PDB entry 4PPX | X-ray diffraction, 2.08 A resolution | chains A and P of the 4 polymer chains in the assembly

Chain A:
Name: DNA polymerase beta
From: Homo sapiens
Notes: EC 2.7.7.7, 4.2.99.-
UniProt: P06746 (DPOLB_HUMAN); residues 1-335 here = UniProt positions 1-335
Amino-acid sequence (335 residues; each row starts with the number of its first residue):
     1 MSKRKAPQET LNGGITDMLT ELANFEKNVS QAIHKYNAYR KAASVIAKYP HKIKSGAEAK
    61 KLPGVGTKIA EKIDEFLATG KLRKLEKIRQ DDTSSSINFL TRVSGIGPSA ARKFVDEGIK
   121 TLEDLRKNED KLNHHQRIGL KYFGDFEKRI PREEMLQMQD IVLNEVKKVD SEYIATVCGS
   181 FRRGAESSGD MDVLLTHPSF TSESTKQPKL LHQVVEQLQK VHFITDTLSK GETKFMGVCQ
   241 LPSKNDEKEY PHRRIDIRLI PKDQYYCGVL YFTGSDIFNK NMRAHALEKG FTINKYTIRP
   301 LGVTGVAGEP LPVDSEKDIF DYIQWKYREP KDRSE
Not modelled in the structure: 1-8, 205-208, 245-248, 302-306
Sequence notes: engineered mutation Lys-295 (Glu in P06746)
Bound ions: Na+ site 1: Lys-60, Leu-62, Val-65 (shared with 1 residue of chain D); Na+ site 2: Thr-101, Val-103, Ile-106 (shared with DG9(P) of chain P)
Swiss-Prot annotation at these positions:
  - region: Arg-183 to Asp-192 (DNA-binding)
  - active site: Lys-72 (Nucleophile)
  - binding site (K(+)): Lys-60, Leu-62, Val-65, Thr-101, Val-103, Ile-106
  - binding site (Na(+)): Lys-60, Leu-62, Val-65, Thr-101, Val-103, Ile-106
  - binding site (dATP): Arg-149, Ser-180, Arg-183, Gly-189, Asp-190
  - binding site (dCTP): Arg-149, Ser-180, Arg-183, Gly-189, Asp-190
  - binding site (dGTP): Arg-149, Ser-180, Arg-183, Gly-189, Asp-190, Asp-192
  - binding site (dTTP): Arg-149, Ser-180, Arg-183, Gly-189, Asp-190
  - binding site (Mg(2+)): Asp-190, Asp-192, Asp-256
  - modified residue: Lys-72 (N6-acetyllysine), Arg-83 (Omega-N-methylarginine), Arg-152 (Omega-N-methylarginine)
  - cross-link (Glycyl lysine isopeptide (Lys-Gly)): Lys-41 (interchain with G-Cter in ubiquitin), Lys-61 (interchain with G-Cter in ubiquitin), Lys-81 (interchain with G-Cter in ubiquitin)
  - natural variant: Leu-22 (L22P: Found in a gastric cancer sample; uncertain significance), Tyr-39 (Y39C: Found in a gastric cancer sample; uncertain significance), Gly-118 (G118V: Decreased DNA-directed DNA polymerase activity), Arg-137 (R137Q: Decreased function in base-excision repair), Arg-149 (R149I: Decreased DNA-directed DNA polymerase activity), Asp-160 (D160N: Found in a gastric cancer sample; uncertain significance), Cys-239 (C239R: Found in a gastric cancer sample; uncertain significance), Lys-289 (K289M: Found in a colon cancer sample; uncertain significance), Asn-294 (N294D: Found in a gastric cancer sample; uncertain significance), Lys-295 (E295K: Found in a gastric cancer sample; uncertain significance; this construct carries the variant)
  - mutagenesis: Phe-25 (F25W: No effect on 5'-dRP lyase activity. Decreased ssDNA binding), His-34 (H34G: Decreased 5'-dRP lyase activity. Decreased ssDNA binding), Lys-35 (K35A: Decreased 5'-dRP lyase activity. Decreased ssDNA binding. Loss of 5'-dRP lyase activity; when associated with A-68 and A-72. Decreased ssDNA binding; when associated with A-68 and A-72 ...), Tyr-39 (Y39F: No effect on 5'-dRP lyase activity; Y39Q: Abolishes DNA polymerase and 5'-dRP lyase activity), Lys-41 (K41R: Abolishes ubiquitination; when associated with R-61 and R-81), Lys-60 (K60A: Decreased 5'-dRP lyase activity. Decreased ssDNA binding), Lys-61 (K61R: Abolishes ubiquitination; when associated with R-41 and R-81), Lys-68 (K68A: No effect on 5'-dRP lyase activity. Decreased ssDNA binding. Loss of 5'-dRP lyase activity; when associated with A-35 and A-72. Decreased ssDNA binding; when associated with A-35 and A-72 ...), Glu-71 (E71Q: No effect on 5'-dRP lyase activity. No effect on structure shown by circular dichroism. No effect on ssDNA binding), Lys-72 (K72A: Severely reduced 5'-dRP lyase activity. Does not affect ssDNA binding. Loss of 5'-dRP lyase activity; when associated with A-35 and A-68. Decreased ssDNA binding ...), Glu-75 (E75A: Slightly decreased 5'-dRP lyase activity. Decreased ssDNA binding. No effect on structure shown by circular dichroism), Lys-81 (K81R: Abolishes ubiquitination; when associated with R-41 and R-61), 5 further mutagenesis entries in UniProt
From the paper describing this entry:
  - mutagenesis - E295K: unchanged binding to DNA (proposed by the authors, not directly observed)
  - binding site for the 16-nt DNA strand: Tyr-271

Chain P:
Molecule: 10-nt DNA strand
Sequence (10 nucleotides; row label = number of the first residue in the row):
     1 GCTGATGCGC
Bound ions: Na+: DG9 (shared with Thr-101(A), Val-103(A), Ile-106(A) of chain A)

Chain A / chain P interface:
Contacting residue pairs - 15 pairs, chain A then chain P:
  Val-103(A) / DG9(P)  phosphate contact
  Ser-104(A) / DG9(P)  phosphate contact
  Gly-105(A) / DC8(P)  phosphate contact
  Gly-105(A) / DG9(P)  hydrogen bond to the phosphate
  Ile-106(A) / DG9(P)  hydrogen bond to the phosphate
  Gly-107(A) / DC8(P)  hydrogen bond to the phosphate
  Gly-107(A) / DG9(P)  phosphate contact
  Pro-108(A) / DC8(P)  phosphate contact
  Ser-109(A) / DG7(P)  phosphate contact
  Ser-109(A) / DC8(P)  hydrogen bond to the phosphate
  Ala-110(A) / DC8(P)  hydrogen bond to the phosphate
  His-135(A) / DG9(P)  sugar contact
  Arg-254(A) / DC10(P)  salt bridge to the phosphate
  Asp-256(A) / DC10(P)  sugar contact
  Arg-258(A) / DC10(P)  phosphate contact
Interface residues without a listed pair, chain A (14 interface residues in all): Lys-234, Met-236

Overview:
Chain A and chain P form an interface of 14 and 4 residues respectively; the contacts include 5 hydrogen bonds
and 1 salt bridge. Among the polar pairs are Gly-105(A)/DG9(P), Ile-106(A)/DG9(P) and Gly-107(A)/DC8(P). From
the paper: a binding site for the 16-nt DNA strand at Tyr-271(A); E295K of chain A leaves binding to DNA
unchanged.
Chain A is DNA polymerase beta (Homo sapiens) and chain P is a 10-nt DNA strand; the structure, DNA Polymerase
Beta E295K with Spiroiminodihydantoin in Templating Position, was determined by X-ray diffraction.
